Entry 3K5Y (X-ray diffraction, 2.30 A resolution); this record covers chains A and B.

Chain A:
Molecule: Fem-3 mRNA-binding factor 2
Organism: Caenorhabditis elegans
Notes: fragment: RNA-binding domain
UniProt: Q09312 (FBF2_CAEEL); numbering as in UniProt (aligned over 164-575)
Chain sequence (412 residues; each row starts with the number of its first residue):
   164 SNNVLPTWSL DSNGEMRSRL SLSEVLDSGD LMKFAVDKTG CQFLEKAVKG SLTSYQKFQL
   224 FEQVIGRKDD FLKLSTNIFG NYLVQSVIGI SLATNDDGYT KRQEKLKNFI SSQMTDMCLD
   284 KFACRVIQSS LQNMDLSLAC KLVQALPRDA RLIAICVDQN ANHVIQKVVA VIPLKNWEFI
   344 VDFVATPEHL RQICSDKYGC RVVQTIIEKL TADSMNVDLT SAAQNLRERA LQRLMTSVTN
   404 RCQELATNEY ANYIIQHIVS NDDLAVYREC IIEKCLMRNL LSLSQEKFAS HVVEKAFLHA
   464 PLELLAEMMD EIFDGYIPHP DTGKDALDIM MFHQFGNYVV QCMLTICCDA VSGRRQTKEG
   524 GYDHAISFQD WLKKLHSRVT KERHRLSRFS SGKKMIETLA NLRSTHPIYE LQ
Unresolved in the structure: 164-167, 568-575
Disulfides: Cys405-Cys438
UniProt features mapped onto this chain:
  - site: Tyr479 (Interacts with lst-1)
  - mutagenesis: Arg288 (R288A: Reduces RNA binding affinity; R288F/Y: Broadens binding specificity at specific nucleotide positions in the RNA target ...), Cys363 (C363A: Increases binding affinity for 8 nt target RNA by comparison with 9 nt target; when associated with only Y-364, or with Y-364 and A- or S-367 ...), Arg364 (R364Y: Abolishes binding affinity for both 8 and 9 nt target RNAs ...), Gln367 (Q367A/S: Increases binding specificity for 8 nt RNA target when associated with A- or S-363 and Y-364), Leu444 (L444A: Does not affect binding to lst-1), Gln448 (Q448G: Slightly reduces binding to lst-1), His454 (H454A: Reduces binding affinity to 9 nt target RNA; H454Y/F/W/N/R: Switches nucleotide specificity at positions +2 and +3 in the RNA target), Tyr479 to Thr485 (Abrogates binding to lst-1), Tyr479 (Y479A: Reduces thermal stability and disrupts interaction with lst-1; Y479G/A/V/Q/F/R: Abrogates binding to lst-1), Ile480 (I480A: Does not affect binding to lst-1), Pro481 (P481A: Does not affect binding to lst-1), His482 (H482A: Does not affect binding to lst-1), 4 further mutagenesis entries in UniProt
From the paper describing this entry:
  - binding site for the 9-nt RNA strand (chain B): Glu208, Tyr245, Arg364, Tyr416
  - conformationally variable residues (side-chain flip): Arg364
  - specificity-determining residues: Ile328 to Lys372

Chain B:
Molecule: 9-nt RNA strand
Sequence (9 nucleotides; numbered 1 to 9; the number before each row is that of its first residue):
     1 UGUGCCAUA

Interface between chain A and chain B:
Contacting residue pairs (40):
  Lys201(A) - A9(B)  hydrogen bond to the sugar
  Phe242(A) - A9(B)  sugar contact
  Asn244(A) - U8(B)  hydrogen bond to the base
  Tyr245(A) - U8(B)  hydrogen bond to the base
  Tyr245(A) - A9(B)  stacking on the base
  Gln248(A) - U8(B)  hydrogen bond to the base
  Phe285(A) - U8(B)  base contact
  Cys287(A) - A7(B)  base contact
  Arg288(A) - A7(B)  base contact
  Arg288(A) - U8(B)  sugar contact
  Gln291(A) - A7(B)  hydrogen bond to the base
  His326(A) - A7(B)  stacking on the base
  Lys360(A) - G4(B)  sugar contact
  Lys360(A) - C5(B)  sugar contact
  Tyr361(A) - C5(B)  sugar contact
  Cys363(A) - G4(B)  hydrogen bond to the base
  Arg364(A) - G4(B)  base contact
  Arg364(A) - C5(B)  hydrogen bond to the base
  Glu412(A) - U3(B)  base contact
  Tyr413(A) - G4(B)  sugar contact
  Asn415(A) - U3(B)  hydrogen bond to the base
  Tyr416(A) - U3(B)  hydrogen bond to the base
  Tyr416(A) - G4(B)  stacking on the base
  Gln419(A) - U3(B)  hydrogen bond to the base
  Lys450(A) - G2(B)  hydrogen bond to the sugar
  Lys450(A) - U3(B)  salt bridge to the phosphate
  Phe451(A) - U3(B)  base contact
  Ser453(A) - G2(B)  hydrogen bond to the base
  His454(A) - G2(B)  base contact
  His454(A) - U3(B)  stacking on the base
  Glu457(A) - G2(B)  hydrogen bond to the base
  Gln497(A) - U1(B)  base contact
  Phe498(A) - G2(B)  sugar contact
  Asn500(A) - U1(B)  hydrogen bond to the base
  Tyr501(A) - U1(B)  hydrogen bond to the base
  Tyr501(A) - G2(B)  stacking on the base
  Gln504(A) - U1(B)  hydrogen bond to the base
  Ser553(A) - U1(B)  base contact
  Ser554(A) - U1(B)  base contact
  Lys557(A) - U1(B)  hydrogen bond to the base
Also at the interface, not in a pair above, chain A (36 interface residues in all): Glu208, Ile241, Gln322, Asn323
Also at the interface, not in a pair above, chain B (9 interface residues in all): C6

In short:
36 residues of chain A and 9 residues of chain B are in contact, with 17 hydrogen bonds, 1 salt bridge and 5
aromatic stacking contacts. Polar pairs include Asn244(A)-U8(B), Tyr245(A)-U8(B) and Gln248(A)-U8(B). The
paper reports a binding site for the 9-nt RNA strand (chain B) at Glu208(A), Tyr245(A) and Arg364(A) among
others; the specificity determinant Ile328(A).
Chain A is Fem-3 mRNA-binding factor 2 (Caenorhabditis elegans) and chain B is a 9-nt RNA strand; the
structure, Crystal structure of FBF-2/gld-1 FBEa complex, was determined by X-ray diffraction (same
publication as 3K5Q, 3K5Z, 3K61 and 3K64).
